6XE0 - chains K and W of the 22 polymer chains in the assembly; structure by electron microscopy, 6.80 A resolution (low resolution: residue-level contacts below are approximate; hydrogen-bond / salt-bridge calls are withheld).

== Chain K ==
Molecule: 30S ribosomal protein S12
Source organism: Escherichia coli (strain K12)
Reference sequence: P0A7S3 (RS12_ECOLI); residues 1-123 here correspond to UniProt positions 2-124 (UniProt number = residue number + 1)
Sequence (123 residues; numbered 1 to 123; the number before each row is that of its first residue):
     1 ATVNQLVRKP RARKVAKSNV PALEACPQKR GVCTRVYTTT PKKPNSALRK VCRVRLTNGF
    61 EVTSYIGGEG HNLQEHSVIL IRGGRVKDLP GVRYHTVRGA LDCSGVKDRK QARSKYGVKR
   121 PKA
Curated features (UniProtKB/Swiss-Prot):
  - modified residue: Asp88 (3-methylthioaspartic acid), Lys107 (N6-acetyllysine)

== Chain W ==
Molecule: 16s rRNA
Source organism: Escherichia coli K-12
Sequence (1539 nucleotides; each row starts with the number of its first residue):
     2 AAUUGAAGAG UUUGAUCAUG GCUCAGAUUG AACGCUGGCG GCAGGCCUAA CACAUGCAAG
    62 UCGAACGGUA ACAGGAAGAA GCUUGCUUCU UUGCUGACGA GUGGCGGACG GGUGAGUAAU
   122 GUCUGGGAAA CUGCCUGAUG GAGGGGGAUA ACUACUGGAA ACGGUAGCUA AUACCGCAUA
   182 ACGUCGCAAG ACCAAAGAGG GGGACCUUCG GGCCUCUUGC CAUCGGAUGU GCCCAGAUGG
   242 GAUUAGCUAG UAGGUGGGGU AACGGCUCAC CUAGGCGACG AUCCCUAGCU GGUCUGAGAG
   302 GAUGACCAGC CACACUGGAA CUGAGACACG GUCCAGACUC CUACGGGAGG CAGCAGUGGG
   362 GAAUAUUGCA CAAUGGGCGC AAGCCUGAUG CAGCCAUGCC GCGUGUAUGA AGAAGGCCUU
   422 CGGGUUGUAA AGUACUUUCA GCGGGGAGGA AGGGAGUAAA GUUAAUACCU UUGCUCAUUG
   482 ACGUUACCCG CAGAAGAAGC ACCGGCUAAC UCCGUGCCAG CAGCCGCGGU AAUACGGAGG
   542 GUGCAAGCGU UAAUCGGAAU UACUGGGCGU AAAGCGCACG CAGGCGGUUU GUUAAGUCAG
   602 AUGUGAAAUC CCCGGGCUCA ACCUGGGAAC UGCAUCUGAU ACUGGCAAGC UUGAGUCUCG
   662 UAGAGGGGGG UAGAAUUCCA GGUGUAGCGG UGAAAUGCGU AGAGAUCUGG AGGAAUACCG
   722 GUGGCGAAGG CGGCCCCCUG GACGAAGACU GACGCUCAGG UGCGAAAGCG UGGGGAGCAA
   782 ACAGGAUUAG AUACCCUGGU AGUCCACGCC GUAAACGAUG UCGACUUGGA GGUUGUGCCC
   842 UUGAGGCGUG GCUUCCGGAG CUAACGCGUU AAGUCGACCG CCUGGGGAGU ACGGCCGCAA
   902 GGUUAAAACU CAAAUGAAUU GACGGGGGCC CGCACAAGCG GUGGAGCAUG UGGUUUAAUU
   962 CGAUGCAACG CGAAGAACCU UACCUGGUCU UGACAUCCAC GGAAGUUUUC AGAGAUGAGA
  1022 AUGUGCCUUC GGGAACCGUG AGACAGGUGC UGCAUGGCUG UCGUCAGCUC GUGUUGUGAA
  1082 AUGUUGGGUU AAGUCCCGCA ACGAGCGCAA CCCUUAUCCU UUGUUGCCAG CGGUCCGGCC
  1142 GGGAACUCAA AGGAGACUGC CAGUGAUAAA CUGGAGGAAG GUGGGGAUGA CGUCAAGUCA
  1202 UCAUGGCCCU UACGACCAGG GCUACACACG UGCUACAAUG GCGCAUACAA AGAGAAGCGA
  1262 CCUCGCGAGA GCAAGCGGAC CUCAUAAAGU GCGUCGUAGU CCGGAUUGGA GUCUGCAACU
  1322 CGACUCCAUG AAGUCGGAAU CGCUAGUAAU CGUGGAUCAG AAUGCCACGG UGAAUACGUU
  1382 CCCGGGCCUU GUACACACCG CCCGUCACAC CAUGGGAGUG GGUUGCAAAA GAAGUAGGUA
  1442 GCUUAACCUU CGGGAGGGCG CUUACCACUU UGUGAUUCAU GACUGGGGUG AAGUCGUAAC
  1502 AAGGUAACCG UAGGGGAACC UGCGGUUGGA UCACCUCCU

== Chain K / chain W interface ==
Residue-residue contacts (115):
  Ala1(K) with G568(W); C882(W)
  Thr2(K) with C880(W)
  Asn4(K) with G585(W); C879(W); C880(W)
  Gln5(K) with C880(W); G881(W); C882(W)
  Leu6(K) with C564(W)
  Arg8(K) with C880(W)
  Arg11(K) with U562(W); A563(W); C564(W); G567(W); C883(W); U884(W)
  Ala12(K) with U562(W)
  Arg13(K) with G302(W); G557(W); U562(W)
  Lys14(K) with G22(W); U561(W); U884(W); G885(W)
  Lys17(K) with A909(W); C910(W)
  Ser18(K) with A554(W)
  Val20(K) with A553(W)
  Leu23(K) with A553(W)
  Ala25(K) with A553(W)
  Cys26(K) with A363(W); A553(W)
  Pro27(K) with A32(W); A33(W); A363(W); U552(W); A553(W)
  Gln28(K) with A33(W); C34(W); A363(W); U552(W)
  Lys29(K) with A363(W)
  Arg30(K) with G362(W); A363(W)
  Lys42(K) with C912(W); A913(W)
  Lys43(K) with G1491(W); A1492(W)
  Asn45(K) with G527(W); C528(W); G529(W)
  Ser46(K) with C518(W); C519(W); G529(W)
  Ala47(K) with C519(W); A520(W)
  Leu48(K) with A520(W)
  Arg49(K) with G521(W); C522(W); A523(W)
  Lys50(K) with G521(W)
  Thr57(K) with G362(W)
  Tyr65(K) with C522(W)
  Gly67(K) with C522(W)
  Gly68(K) with G521(W); C522(W)
  Glu69(K) with G521(W)
  Gly70(K) with G521(W)
  Leu80(K) with C34(W)
  Arg82(K) with U551(W); U552(W)
  Arg85(K) with C912(W)
  Val86(K) with A523(W); C525(W)
  Lys87(K) with C525(W); C526(W); C912(W); A913(W)
  Asp88(K) with A523(W); G527(W)
  Pro90(K) with U911(W); C912(W)
  Gly91(K) with U911(W)
  Arg93(K) with C910(W); U911(W)
  Gly99(K) with G35(W)
  Arg109(K) with G537(W); G538(W)
  Lys110(K) with G538(W); A539(W)
  Gln111(K) with G538(W); A539(W)
  Ala112(K) with A502(W); C503(W)
  Arg113(K) with C36(W); C501(W); A502(W)
  Ser114(K) with G35(W); C501(W); A502(W)
  Lys115(K) with G550(W); U551(W)
  Tyr116(K) with C522(W); A523(W)
  Gly117(K) with G35(W)
  Val118(K) with C36(W)
  Lys119(K) with C36(W); U37(W)
  Arg120(K) with C36(W); U37(W); G500(W); C501(W)
  Lys122(K) with U37(W); G38(W)
Other interface residues (no listed pair), chain K (62 interface residues in all): Pro44, Gly83, Gly84, Val97, Asp108
Other interface residues (no listed pair), chain W (59 interface residues in all): G524, C569, G584

== Summary ==
62 residues of chain K face 59 of chain W across their interface.
Here chain K is 30S ribosomal protein S12 (Escherichia coli (strain K12)) and chain W is 16s rRNA (Escherichia
coli K-12). Entry 6XE0 (Cryo-EM structure of NusG-CTD bound to 70S ribosome (30S: NusG-CTD fragment)) was
determined by electron microscopy.
